Entry 6JDG (X-ray diffraction, 2.39 A resolution); this record covers chains A and G of the 7 polymer chains in the assembly.

[Chain A]
Protein: Single-stranded DNA-binding protein
Source organism: Pseudomonas aeruginosa PAO1
UniProtKB: P40947 (SSB_PSEAE); residues 1-115 here = UniProt positions 1-115
Chain sequence (121 residues; row label = number of the first residue in the row):
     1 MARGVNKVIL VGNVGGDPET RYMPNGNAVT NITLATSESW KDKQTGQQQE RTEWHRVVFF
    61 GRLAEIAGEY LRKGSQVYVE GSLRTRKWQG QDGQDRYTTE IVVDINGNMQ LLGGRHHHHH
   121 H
Unresolved in the structure: 1-2, 39-48, 114-121
Sequence notes: expression tag (116-121)
What the authors report for this chain:
  - binding site for the 20-nt DNA strand (chain G): Arg3, Asn13, Glu19, Arg21, Thr33, Ser37, Glu50, Thr52, Trp54, Arg56, Arg62, Lys73, Tyr97, Asn106
  - binding site for the 20-nt DNA strand: Arg3, Lys7, Asn13, Gly15, Thr33, Thr52, Trp54, Tyr70, Arg86, Trp88, Asn106
  - binding site for the 20-nt DNA strand: Arg3, Gly15, Thr33, Thr52, Trp54

[Chain G]
Molecule: 20-nt DNA strand
Sequence (20 nucleotides; row label = number of the first residue in the row):
     1 TTTTTTTTTT TTTTTTTTTT
Unresolved in the structure: 1, 13-14, 16, 18-20

[Chain A / chain G interface]
Contacting residue pairs (8):
  Arg3(A) with DT10(G), hydrogen bond to the base
  Arg62(A) with DT17(G), hydrogen bond to the phosphate
  Glu80(A) with DT17(G), base contact
  Tyr97(A) with DT5(G), hydrogen bond to the phosphate
  Ile105(A) with DT17(G), hydrogen bond to the base
  Asn106(A) with DT17(G), base contact
  Gly107(A) with DT17(G), base contact
  Asn108(A) with DT17(G), sugar contact
Also at the interface, not in a pair above, chain A (9 interface residues in all): Asp95
Also at the interface, not in a pair above, chain G (4 interface residues in all): DT15

[In short]
9 residues of chain A and 4 residues of chain G are in contact, with 4 hydrogen bonds. Among the polar pairs
are Arg3(A)-DT10(G), Ile105(A)-DT17(G) and Arg62(A)-DT17(G). The paper reports a binding site for the 20-nt
DNA strand (chain G) at Arg3(A), Asn13(A) and Glu19(A) among others; a binding site for the 20-nt DNA strand
at Arg3(A), Lys7(A) and Asn13(A) among others.
Chain A is Single-stranded DNA-binding protein (Pseudomonas aeruginosa PAO1) and chain G is a 20-nt DNA
strand; the structure, Complexed crystal structure of PaSSB with ssDNA dT20 at 2.39 angstrom resolution, was
determined by X-ray diffraction.
